Entry 4IX5 (X-ray diffraction, 1.70 A resolution); this record covers chains A and B.

== Chain A (and B) ==
Molecule: MsStt7d protein
Notes: chain B of this document is another copy of the same molecule, construct and numbering; everything in this record applies to it too
UniProtKB: C1EBN1 (C1EBN1_MICSR); residue numbers follow UniProt; this construct covers 151-489
Sequence (350 residues; numbered 151 to 500; the number before each row is that of its first residue):
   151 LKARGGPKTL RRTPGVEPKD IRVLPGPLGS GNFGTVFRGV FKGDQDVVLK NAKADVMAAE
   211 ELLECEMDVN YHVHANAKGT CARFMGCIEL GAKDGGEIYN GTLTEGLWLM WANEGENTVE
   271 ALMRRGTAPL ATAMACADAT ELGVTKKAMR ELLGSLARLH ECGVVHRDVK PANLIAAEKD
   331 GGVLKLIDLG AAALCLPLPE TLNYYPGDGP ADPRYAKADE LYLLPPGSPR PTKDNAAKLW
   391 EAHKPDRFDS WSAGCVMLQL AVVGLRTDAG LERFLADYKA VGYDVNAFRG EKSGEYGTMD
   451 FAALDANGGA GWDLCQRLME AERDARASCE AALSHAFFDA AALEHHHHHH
Not modelled in the structure: 497-500 (chain B: fully traced)
Sequence notes: expression tag (490-500)
Bound ions: Mg2+: Asn323, Asp338 (together with AMP-PNP)
Small-molecule neighbours: AMP-PNP (ANP; phosphoaminophosphonic acid-adenylate ester): Leu178, Gly179, Ser180, Gly181, Gly184, Val186, Val198, Lys200, Ala232, Trp261, Ala262, Asn263, Glu264, Gly265, Thr268, Asn323, Ile325, Ile337, Asp338

== Interface between chain A and chain B ==
Pairs across the interface - 32 pairs, chain A then chain B:
  Ser180(A) - Ser180(B)  hydrogen bond
  Ser180(A) - Lys203(B)  hydrogen bond (backbone-side chain)
  Asn182(A) - Val206(B)
  Lys203(A) - Ser180(B)
  Lys203(A) - Gly181(B)
  Ala204(A) - Asp362(B)
  Ala204(A) - Pro363(B)
  Ala204(A) - Arg364(B)  hydrogen bond (backbone-side chain)
  Ala204(A) - Asp418(B)
  Asp205(A) - Ala361(B)
  Asp205(A) - Asp362(B)
  Asp205(A) - Pro363(B)
  Asp205(A) - Arg364(B)
  Val206(A) - Asn182(B)
  Val206(A) - Pro363(B)
  Met207(A) - Gly359(B)
  Met207(A) - Ala361(B)
  Met207(A) - Pro363(B)
  Met207(A) - Leu371(B)  hydrophobic
  Lys320(A) - Asp205(B)
  Ala361(A) - Asp205(B)
  Ala361(A) - Met207(B)
  Asp362(A) - Ala204(B)
  Asp362(A) - Asp205(B)
  Pro363(A) - Ala204(B)
  Pro363(A) - Asp205(B)
  Pro363(A) - Val206(B)
  Pro363(A) - Met207(B)
  Arg364(A) - Ala204(B)  hydrogen bond (side chain-backbone)
  Arg364(A) - Asp205(B)
  Leu371(A) - Met207(B)  hydrophobic
  Asp418(A) - Ala204(B)
Also at the interface, not in a pair above, chain A (18 interface residues in all): Gly181, Glu255, Ala419, Glu445
Also at the interface, not in a pair above, chain B (22 interface residues in all): Ala153, Ala242, Glu255, Lys320, Pro360, Ala419, Glu422

== Summary ==
18 residues of chain A face 22 of chain B across their interface; the contacts include 4 hydrogen bonds. Polar
pairs include Ser180(A)-Ser180(B), Ser180(A)-Lys203(B) and Ala204(A)-Arg364(B). Chain A binds AMP-PNP.
Asn323(A) and Asp338(A) coordinate Mg2+.
Chain A and chain B are both MsStt7d protein; the structure, Crystal structure of a Stt7 homolog from
Micromonas algae in complex with AMP-PNP, was determined by X-ray diffraction (same publication as 4IX3, 4IX4
and 4IX6).
